PDB entry 6UZ3 | electron microscopy, 3.50 A resolution | chain A

# Chain A
Name: Sodium channel protein type 5 subunit alpha, Green fluorescent protein
Organism: Rattus norvegicus
Reference sequence: chimeric construct of P15389, P42212: residues 1-1898 from P15389 (SCN5A_RAT) positions 1-1898 (same numbers); residues 1910-2146 from P42212 positions 2-238 (UniProt number = residue number - 1908)
Chain sequence (1838 residues; row label = number of the first residue in the row; note: 318 numbers in that range are skipped by the numbering (no residue carries them; nothing is unmodelled there)):
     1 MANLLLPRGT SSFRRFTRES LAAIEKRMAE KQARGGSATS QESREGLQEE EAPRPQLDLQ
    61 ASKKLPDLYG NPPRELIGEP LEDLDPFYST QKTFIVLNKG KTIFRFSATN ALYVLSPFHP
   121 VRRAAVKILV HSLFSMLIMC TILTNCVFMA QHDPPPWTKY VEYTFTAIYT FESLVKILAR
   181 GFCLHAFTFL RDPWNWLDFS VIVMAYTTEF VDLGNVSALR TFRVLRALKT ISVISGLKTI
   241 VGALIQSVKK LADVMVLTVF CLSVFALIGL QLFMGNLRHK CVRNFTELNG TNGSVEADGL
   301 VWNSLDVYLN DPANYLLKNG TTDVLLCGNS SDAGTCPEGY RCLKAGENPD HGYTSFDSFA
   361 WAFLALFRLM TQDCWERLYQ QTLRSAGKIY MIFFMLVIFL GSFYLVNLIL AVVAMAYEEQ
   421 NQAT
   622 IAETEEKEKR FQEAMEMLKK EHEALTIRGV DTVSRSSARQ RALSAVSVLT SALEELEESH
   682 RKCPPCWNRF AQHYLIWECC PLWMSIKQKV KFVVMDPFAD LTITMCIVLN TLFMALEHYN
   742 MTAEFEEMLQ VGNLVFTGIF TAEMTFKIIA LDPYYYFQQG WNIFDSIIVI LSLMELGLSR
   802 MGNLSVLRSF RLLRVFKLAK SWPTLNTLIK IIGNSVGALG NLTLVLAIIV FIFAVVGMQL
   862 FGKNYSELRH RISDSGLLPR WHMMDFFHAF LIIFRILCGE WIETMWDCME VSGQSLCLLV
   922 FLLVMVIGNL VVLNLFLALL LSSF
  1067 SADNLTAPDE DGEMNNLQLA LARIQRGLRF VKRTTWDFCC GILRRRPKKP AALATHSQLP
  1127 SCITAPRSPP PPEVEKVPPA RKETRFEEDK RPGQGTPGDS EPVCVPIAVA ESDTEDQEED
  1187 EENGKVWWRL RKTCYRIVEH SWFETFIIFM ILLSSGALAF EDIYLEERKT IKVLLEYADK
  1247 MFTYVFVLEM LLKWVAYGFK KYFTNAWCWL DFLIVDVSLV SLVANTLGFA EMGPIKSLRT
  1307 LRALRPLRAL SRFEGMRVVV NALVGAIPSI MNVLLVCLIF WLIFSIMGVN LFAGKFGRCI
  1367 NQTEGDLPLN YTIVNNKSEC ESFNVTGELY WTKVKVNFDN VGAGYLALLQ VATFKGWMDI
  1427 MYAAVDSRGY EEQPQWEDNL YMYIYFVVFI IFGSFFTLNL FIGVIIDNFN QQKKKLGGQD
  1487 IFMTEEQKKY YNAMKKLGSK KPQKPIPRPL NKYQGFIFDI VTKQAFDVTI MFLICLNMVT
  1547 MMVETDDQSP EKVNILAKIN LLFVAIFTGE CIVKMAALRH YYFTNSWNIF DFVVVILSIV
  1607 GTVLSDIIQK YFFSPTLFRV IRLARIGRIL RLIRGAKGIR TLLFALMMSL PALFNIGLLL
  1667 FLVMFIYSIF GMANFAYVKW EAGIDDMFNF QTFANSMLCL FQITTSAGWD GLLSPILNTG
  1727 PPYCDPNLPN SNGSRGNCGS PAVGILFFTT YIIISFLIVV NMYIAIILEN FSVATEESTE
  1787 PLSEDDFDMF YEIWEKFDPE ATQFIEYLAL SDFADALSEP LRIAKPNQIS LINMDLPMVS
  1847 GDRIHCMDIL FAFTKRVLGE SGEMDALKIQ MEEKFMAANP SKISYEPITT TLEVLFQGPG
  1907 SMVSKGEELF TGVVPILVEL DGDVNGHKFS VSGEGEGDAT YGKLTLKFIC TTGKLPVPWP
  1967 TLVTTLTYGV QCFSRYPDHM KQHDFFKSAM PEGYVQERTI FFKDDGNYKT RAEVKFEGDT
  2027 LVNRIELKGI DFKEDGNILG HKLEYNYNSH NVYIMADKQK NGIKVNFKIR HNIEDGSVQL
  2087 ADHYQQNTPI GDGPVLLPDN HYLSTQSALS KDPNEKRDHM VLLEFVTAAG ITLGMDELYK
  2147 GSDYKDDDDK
Unresolved in the structure: 1-120, 213, 291, 298-303, 622-698, 799-805, 1067-1189, 1300, 1781-2156
Sequence notes: linker (1899-1909); conflict Leu1972 (Phe64 in P42212), Thr1973 (Ser65 in P42212), Leu2139 (His231 in P42212); expression tag (2147-2156)
Cystine bridges: Cys327-Cys342, Cys909-Cys918, Cys1730-Cys1744
Covalently attached groups: N-acetylglucosamine (NAG) linked to Asn284, Asn319, Asn329, Asn1382, Asn1390
Ligand contacts:
  - 6OU ([(2R)-1-[2-azanylethoxy(oxidanyl)phosphoryl]oxy-3-hexadecanoyloxy-propan-2-yl] (Z)-octadec-9-enoate), molecule 1: Val147, Ala150, His152, Phe852, Asp886, Phe887, Phe888, Tyr1447
  - 6OU, molecule 2: Ala218, Thr221, Phe222, Leu861, Ser913, Gly914, Gln915, Ser916, Leu917
  - 6OU, molecule 3: Ser358, Ala360, Trp361, Leu364, Phe367, Gln915, Ser916, Leu919, Leu920, Leu923
  - 6OU, molecule 4: Phe359, Val1545, Val1549
  - 6OU, molecule 5: Gly781, Trp782, Phe785, Phe817, Phe1350, Val1454
  - 6OU, molecule 6: Trp782, Ile830, Lys831, Phe1458
  - 6OU, molecule 7: Leu1218, Ala1225, Phe1226, Phe1319, Phe1667, Phe1671, Phe1699
  - 6OU, molecule 8: Ser1303, Thr1306, Leu1310, Leu1313, Phe1676, Ala1679, Asn1680, Ser1740, Ser1746, Ala1748, Val1749, Leu1752
  - 6OU, molecule 9: Leu1340, Leu1344, Trp1347, Gly1408, Ala1409, Tyr1411, Leu1412, Ala1748, Ile1751, Leu1752, Thr1755, Thr1756, Ile1759
  - 9Z9 ((3beta,14beta,17beta,25R)-3-[4-methoxy-3-(methoxymethyl)butoxy]spirost-5-en), molecule 1: Asp332, Lys388, Ile389, Met391, Ile392, Met395, Phe1660, Phe1667, Ala1700, Met1703, Leu1704
  - 9Z9, molecule 2: Leu733, Leu737, His739, Leu1348, Asn1406, Val1407, Gly1408, Tyr1411
  - 9Z9, molecule 3: Leu819, Ser822, Trp823, Pro824, Leu1341, Ile1345
  - 9Z9, molecule 4: Met1353, Leu1357, Asn1445, Tyr1447, Met1448, Ile1450, Tyr1451, Val1454
  - 9Z9, molecule 5: Leu1542, Thr1546, Val1549, Lys1558, Leu1562, Ile1565
Swiss-Prot annotation at these positions:
  - modified residue: Tyr1974 (Z: -2,3-didehydrotyrosine)
What the authors report for this chain:
  - post-translational modification sites: Asn319
  - specificity-determining residues: Cys374
  - disease-associated variants - A205V, T221I, R223Q, V224L, R226W, A227V, I231V, V233I, V790I, R809P, L813Q, R815Q, F817Y, K818E, L1285M, T1306M, L1313P, I1595M, F1596S, D1597N, V1606M, R1625Q, R1628H, R1631Q (citing earlier work)
  - contacts within the chain: Thr1419-Lys1421, Lys1421-Ser1712 (backbone contact), Ala1328-Gln1478, Phe1488-Asn1661 (hydrogen bond)
  - specificity-determining residues: Asp373, Glu901, Lys1421, Ala1713 (citing earlier work)

# Summary
Ligands of chain A: 5 copies of compound 9Z9 and 9 copies of compound 6OU. N-acetylglucosamine is covalently
linked to Asn284, Asn319, Asn329, Asn1382 and Asn1390. The paper reports specificity determinants Cys374,
Asp373 and Glu901 among others; a modification site at Asn319.
Chain A is Sodium channel protein type 5 subunit alpha, Green fluorescent protein (Rattus norvegicus); the
structure, Cardiac sodium channel, was determined by electron microscopy together with 6UZ0 from the same
study.
